Entry 8XEH (X-ray diffraction, 2.40 A resolution); this record covers chains D and A of the 5 polymer chains in the assembly.

Chain D (and A):
Protein: HEPN
From: Legionella pneumophila
Notes: chain A of this document is another copy of the same molecule, construct and numbering; everything in this record applies to it too
Chain sequence (139 residues; each row starts with the number of its first residue):
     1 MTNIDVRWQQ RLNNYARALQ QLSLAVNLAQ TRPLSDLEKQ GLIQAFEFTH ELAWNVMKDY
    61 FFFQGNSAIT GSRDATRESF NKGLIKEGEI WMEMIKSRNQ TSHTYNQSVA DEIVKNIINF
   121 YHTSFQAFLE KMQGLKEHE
Disordered / not traced: 1-8, 133-139 (chain A: 1-5)

Interface between chain D and chain A:
Pairs across the interface (17):
  Trp54(D) with Lys82(A)
  Lys58(D) with Lys82(A)
  Thr70(D) with Tyr60(A), hydrogen bond; Phe61(A); Gln64(A), hydrogen bond; Lys82(A)
  Gly71(D) with Gln64(A), hydrogen bond (backbone-side chain)
  Ser72(D) with Gln64(A), hydrogen bond (side chain-backbone); Gly65(A)
  Arg73(D) with Phe63(A), hydrogen bond (side chain-backbone); Gln64(A), hydrogen bond (backbone-backbone)
  Asp74(D) with Tyr60(A); Gln64(A), hydrogen bond
  Ile95(D) with Gly65(A)
  Asn99(D) with Phe62(A), hydrogen bond (side chain-backbone); Gly65(A); Ser67(A)
Also at the interface, not in a pair above, chain D (12 interface residues in all): Ile69, Arg98, Thr101
Also at the interface, not in a pair above, chain A (9 interface residues in all): Asn66

In short:
12 residues of chain D and 9 residues of chain A are in contact, with 8 hydrogen bonds. Among the polar pairs
are Thr70(D)-Tyr60(A), Thr70(D)-Gln64(A) and Gly71(D)-Gln64(A).
Both chains are HEPN (Legionella pneumophila). Entry 8XEH (Crystal structure of HEPN-MNT complex) was
determined by X-ray diffraction.
